PDB entry 6SH2 | X-ray diffraction, 2.60 A resolution | chains AAA and DDD

[Chain AAA]
Protein: Neprilysin
Source organism: Homo sapiens
Notes: EC 3.4.24.11
UniProt: P08473 (NEP_HUMAN); residues 54-749 here correspond to UniProt positions 55-750 (UniProt number = residue number + 1)
Chain sequence (696 residues; each row starts with the number of its first residue):
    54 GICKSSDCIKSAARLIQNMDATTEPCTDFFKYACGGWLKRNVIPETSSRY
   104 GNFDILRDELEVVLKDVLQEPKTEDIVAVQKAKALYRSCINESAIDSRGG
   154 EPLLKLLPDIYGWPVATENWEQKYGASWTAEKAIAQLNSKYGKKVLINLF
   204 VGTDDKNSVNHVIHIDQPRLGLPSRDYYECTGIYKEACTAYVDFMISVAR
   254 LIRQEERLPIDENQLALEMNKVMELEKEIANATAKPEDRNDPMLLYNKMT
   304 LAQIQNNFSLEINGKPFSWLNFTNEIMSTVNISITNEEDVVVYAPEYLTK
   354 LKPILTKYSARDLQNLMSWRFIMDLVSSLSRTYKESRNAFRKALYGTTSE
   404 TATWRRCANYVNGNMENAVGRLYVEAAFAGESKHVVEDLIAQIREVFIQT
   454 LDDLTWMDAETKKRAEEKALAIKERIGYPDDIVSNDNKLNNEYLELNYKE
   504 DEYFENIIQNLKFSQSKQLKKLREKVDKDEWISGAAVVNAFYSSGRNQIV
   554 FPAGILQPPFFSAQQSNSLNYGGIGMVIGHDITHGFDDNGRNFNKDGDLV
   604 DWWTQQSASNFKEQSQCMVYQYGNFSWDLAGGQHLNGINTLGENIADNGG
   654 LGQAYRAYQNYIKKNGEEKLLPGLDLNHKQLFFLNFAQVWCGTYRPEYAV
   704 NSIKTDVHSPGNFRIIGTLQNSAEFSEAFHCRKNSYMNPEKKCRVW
Differences from the reference sequence: engineered mutation Asp584 (Glu585 in P08473)
Cystine bridges: Cys56-Cys61, Cys79-Cys734, Cys87-Cys694, Cys142-Cys410, Cys233-Cys241, Cys620-Cys746
Covalent attachments: N-acetylglucosamine (NAG) linked to Asn144, Asn284, Asn324, Asn627
Ion coordination: Zn2+: His583, His587, Glu646 (shared with Ala-1(DDD) of chain DDD)
Curated features (UniProtKB/Swiss-Prot):
  - active site: Asp650 (Proton donor)
  - binding site (a peptide): Arg102
  - binding site (Zn(2+)): His583, His587, Glu646
  - glycosylation (N-linked (GlcNAc...) asparagine): Asn144, Asn284, Asn324, Asn627
Reported in the primary citation:
  - binding site for C-type natriuretic peptide fragment (CNP) (chain DDD): Asn542, Ala543, Arg717
  - Zn2+ coordination: His583, His587
  - mutagenesis - E584D: abolished catalytic activity

[Chain DDD]
Protein: C-type natriuretic peptide fragment (CNP)
Chain sequence (4 residues; each row starts with the number of its first residue; numbers below 1 keep their minus sign (Ala-1 is residue -1)):
    -1 AAAA
Ion coordination: Zn2+: Ala-1 (shared with His583(AAA), His587(AAA), Glu646(AAA) of chain AAA)

[Interface between chain AAA and chain DDD]
Pairs across the interface (19):
  Arg102(AAA) - Ala2(DDD)
  Phe106(AAA) - Ala1(DDD)  hydrophobic
  Arg110(AAA) - Ala1(DDD)
  Arg110(AAA) - Ala2(DDD)
  Asn542(AAA) - Ala-1(DDD)
  Asn542(AAA) - Ala0(DDD)  hydrogen bond (side chain-backbone)
  Asn542(AAA) - Ala1(DDD)  hydrogen bond (side chain-backbone)
  Ala543(AAA) - Ala-1(DDD)  hydrogen bond (backbone-backbone)
  Ala543(AAA) - Ala0(DDD)  hydrogen bond (backbone-backbone)
  Phe544(AAA) - Ala-1(DDD)
  His583(AAA) - Ala-1(DDD)  hydrogen bond (side chain-backbone)
  His587(AAA) - Ala-1(DDD)
  Glu646(AAA) - Ala-1(DDD)
  Trp693(AAA) - Ala0(DDD)
  Asp709(AAA) - Ala2(DDD)
  His711(AAA) - Ala-1(DDD)  hydrogen bond (side chain-backbone)
  His711(AAA) - Ala0(DDD)  hydrogen bond (side chain-backbone)
  His711(AAA) - Ala1(DDD)
  Arg717(AAA) - Ala0(DDD)  hydrogen bond (side chain-backbone)
Other interface residues (no listed pair), chain AAA (15 interface residues in all): Tyr545, Asp584
From the paper, about this interface:
  - interface residues, chain AAA: Asn542(AAA), Ala543(AAA), Arg717(AAA)

[In short]
15 residues of chain AAA and 4 residues of chain DDD are in contact; the contacts include 8 hydrogen bonds.
Polar pairs include Asn542(AAA)-Ala0(DDD), Asn542(AAA)-Ala1(DDD) and His583(AAA)-Ala-1(DDD). The paper reports
a binding site for C-type natriuretic peptide fragment (CNP) (chain DDD) at Asn542(AAA), Ala543(AAA) and
Arg717(AAA); E584D of chain AAA abolishes catalytic activity.
Here chain AAA is Neprilysin (Homo sapiens) and chain DDD is C-type natriuretic peptide fragment (CNP). Entry
6SH2 (Crystal structure of human neprilysin E584D in complex with C-type natriuretic peptide) was determined
by X-ray diffraction.
